PDB entry 8FDD | X-ray diffraction, 1.54 A resolution | chains A and P of the 3 polymer chains in the assembly

Chain A:
Protein: Ky15.3 Antibody, heavy chain
Source organism: Mus musculus
Notes: antibody fragment or engineered binder
Sequence (226 residues; each row starts with the number of its first residue; a row labelled like 82A-82C holds insertion residues (82A, then the next letters in order)):
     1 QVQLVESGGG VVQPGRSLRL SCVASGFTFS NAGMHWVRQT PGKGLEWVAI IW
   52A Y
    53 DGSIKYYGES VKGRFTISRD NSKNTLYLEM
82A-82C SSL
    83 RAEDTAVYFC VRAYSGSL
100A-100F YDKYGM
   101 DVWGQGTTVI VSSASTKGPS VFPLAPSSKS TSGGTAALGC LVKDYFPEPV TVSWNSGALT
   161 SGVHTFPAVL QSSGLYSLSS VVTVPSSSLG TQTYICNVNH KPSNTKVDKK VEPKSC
Unresolved in the structure: 215-216
Disulfides: Cys22-Cys92, Cys140-Cys196

Chain P:
Protein: Circumsporozoite protein NPDP peptide
UniProt: P08307 (CSP_PLAFW); residues 1-16 here correspond to UniProt positions 130-145 (UniProt number = residue number + 129)
Sequence (16 residues; row label = number of the first residue in the row):
     1 NPDPNANPNV DPNANP
Unresolved in the structure: 1, 15-16

How chain A and chain P interact:
Residue-residue contacts - 27 pairs, chain A then chain P:
  Asn31(A) - Asn9(P)
  Asn31(A) - Val10(P)  hydrogen bond (backbone-backbone)
  Ala32(A) - Asn9(P)
  Gly33(A) - Pro8(P)  hydrogen bond (backbone-backbone)
  Gly33(A) - Asn9(P)  hydrogen bond (backbone-side chain)
  Trp52(A) - Asp3(P)
  Trp52(A) - Pro4(P)
  Trp52(A) - Ala6(P)
  Trp52(A) - Asn7(P)  hydrogen bond (side chain-backbone)
  Trp52(A) - Pro8(P)
  Tyr52A(A) - Pro8(P)  hydrogen bond (backbone-backbone)
  Tyr52A(A) - Asn9(P)
  Tyr52A(A) - Val10(P)  hydrophobic
  Tyr58(A) - Pro2(P)
  Tyr58(A) - Pro4(P)  hydrophobic
  Ala95(A) - Pro8(P)  hydrophobic
  Ala95(A) - Asn9(P)
  Tyr96(A) - Asn9(P)  hydrogen bond (backbone-side chain)
  Ser99(A) - Pro12(P)
  Asp100B(A) - Asn5(P)
  Lys100C(A) - Asp3(P)  salt bridge
  Lys100C(A) - Asn5(P)
  Tyr100D(A) - Asn5(P)  hydrogen bond (backbone-backbone)
  Tyr100D(A) - Ala6(P)
  Tyr100D(A) - Asn7(P)
  Tyr100D(A) - Pro8(P)
  Tyr100D(A) - Asn9(P)
Interface residues without a listed pair, chain A (14 interface residues in all): Ile50, Ser97

In short:
14 residues of chain A and 10 residues of chain P are in contact, with 7 hydrogen bonds and 1 salt bridge.
Among the polar pairs are Lys100C(A)-Asp3(P), Gly33(A)-Asn9(P) and Trp52(A)-Asn7(P).
Chain A is Ky15.3 Antibody, heavy chain (Mus musculus) and chain P is Circumsporozoite protein NPDP peptide;
the structure, Crystal structure of Ky15.3 Fab in complex with circumsporozoite protein NPDP peptide, was
determined by X-ray diffraction together with 8F95, 8F9E, 8F9F, 8F9S, 8F9T, 8F9U and 11 further entries from
the same study.
